PDB entry 9B1D | electron microscopy, 3.30 A resolution | chains F and G of the 12 polymer chains in the assembly

== Chain F ==
Name: RuvB-like protein 2
Source organism: Saccharomyces cerevisiae W303
Notes: EC 3.6.4.12
Reference sequence: Q12464 (RUVB2_YEAST); residues 1-471 here = UniProt positions 1-471
Amino-acid sequence (471 residues; row label = number of the first residue in the row):
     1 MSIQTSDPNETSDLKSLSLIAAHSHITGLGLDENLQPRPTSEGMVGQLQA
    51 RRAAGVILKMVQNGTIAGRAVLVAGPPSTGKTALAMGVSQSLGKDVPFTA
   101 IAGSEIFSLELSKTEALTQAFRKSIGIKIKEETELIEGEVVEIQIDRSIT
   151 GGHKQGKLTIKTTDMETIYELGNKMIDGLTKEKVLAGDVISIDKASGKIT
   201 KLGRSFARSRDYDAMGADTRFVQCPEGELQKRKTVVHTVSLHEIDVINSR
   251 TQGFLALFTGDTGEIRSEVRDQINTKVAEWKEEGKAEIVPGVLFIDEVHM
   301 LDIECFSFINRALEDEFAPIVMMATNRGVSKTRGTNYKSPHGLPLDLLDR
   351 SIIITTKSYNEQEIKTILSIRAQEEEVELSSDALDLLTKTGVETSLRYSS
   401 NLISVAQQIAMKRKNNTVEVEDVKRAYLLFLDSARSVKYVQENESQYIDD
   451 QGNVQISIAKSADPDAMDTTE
Unresolved in the structure: 1-16, 460-471
UniProt features mapped onto this chain:
  - binding site (ATP): G75 to T82
  - mutagenesis: G75 (G75A: Lethal), G80 (G80A: Growth defect at 37 degrees Celsius), K81 (K81A: Defect in snoRNA accumulation. Growth defect at 37 degrees Celsius; K81E: Lethal; K81R: Growth defect at 37 degrees Celsius), D296 (D296N: Lethal), E297 (E297G: Lethal)

== Chain G ==
Name: RuvB-like protein 1
Source organism: Saccharomyces cerevisiae W303
Notes: EC 3.6.4.12
Amino-acid sequence (837 residues; row label = number of the first residue in the row):
     1 MVAISEVKENPGVNSSNSGAVTRTAAHTHIKGLGLDESGVAKRVEGGFVG
    51 QIEAREACGVIVDLIKAKKMSGRAILLAGGPSTGKTALALAISQELGPKV
   101 PFCPLVGSELYSVEVKKTETLMENFRRAIGLRIKETKEVYEGEVTELTPE
   151 DAENPLGGYGKTISHVIVGLKSAKGTKTLRLDPTIYESIQREKVSIGDVI
   201 YIEANTGAVKRVGRSDAYATEFDLETEEYVPLPKGEVHKKKEIVQDVTLH
   251 DLDVANARPQGGQDVISMMGQLLKPKKTEITEKLRQEVNKVVAKYIDQGV
   301 AELIPGVLFIDEVNMLDIEIFTYLNKALESNIAPVVVLASNRGMTTVRGT
   351 EDVISPHGVPPDLIDRLLIVRTLPYDKDEIRTIIERRATVERLQVESSAL
   401 DLLATMGTETSLRYALQLLAPCGILAQTSNRKEIVVNDVNEAKLLFLDAK
   451 RSTKILETSANYLSGGGASMKIEEGKLVIWINGDKGYNGLAEVGKKFEKD
   501 TGIKVTVEHPDKLEEKFPQVAATGDGPDIIFWAHDRFGGYAQSGLLAEIT
   551 PDKAFQDKLYPFTWDAVRYNGKLIAYPIAVEALSLIYNKDLLPNPPKTWE
   601 EIPALDKELKAKGKSALMFNLQEPYFTWPLIAADGGYAFKYENGKYDIKD
   651 VGVDNAGAKAGLTFLVDLIKNKHMNADTDYSIAEAAFNKGETAMTINGPW
   701 AWSNIDTSKVNYGVTVLPTFKGQPSKPFVGVLSAGINAASPNKELAKEFL
   751 ENYLLTDEGLEAVNKDKPLGAVALKSYEEELAKDPRIAATMENAQKGEIM
   801 PNIPQMSAFWYAVRTAVINAASGRQTVDEALKDAQTN
Unresolved in the structure: 1-21, 456-837

== Interface between chain F and chain G ==
Pairs across the interface (136):
  L17(F) - N289(G)
  L17(F) - V292(G)  hydrophobic
  L17(F) - A293(G)
  L17(F) - I296(G)  hydrophobic
  L17(F) - N331(G)
  L17(F) - I332(G)  hydrophobic
  S18(F) - N331(G)  hydrogen bond
  L19(F) - M70(G)
  L19(F) - S71(G)
  L19(F) - N331(G)  hydrogen bond (backbone-backbone)
  I20(F) - K69(G)
  I20(F) - M70(G)
  I20(F) - S71(G)  hydrogen bond (backbone-backbone)
  A21(F) - S71(G)
  A21(F) - E329(G)
  A21(F) - S330(G)
  A21(F) - N331(G)
  H23(F) - E329(G)  salt bridge
  T82(F) - E329(G)
  A100(F) - K326(G)  hydrogen bond (backbone-side chain)
  I101(F) - K326(G)
  A102(F) - K326(G)
  S104(F) - T118(G)
  S104(F) - E319(G)  hydrogen bond (side chain-backbone)
  S104(F) - T322(G)
  E105(F) - K116(G)  hydrogen bond (backbone-side chain)
  E105(F) - Y323(G)
  E105(F) - K326(G)  salt bridge
  F107(F) - K116(G)
  F107(F) - E319(G)
  S108(F) - K116(G)
  S108(F) - E279(G)  hydrogen bond
  L109(F) - V113(G)
  L109(F) - V115(G)
  E110(F) - E114(G)
  E110(F) - K276(G)  salt bridge
  Q144(F) - L156(G)
  D211(F) - H165(G)  salt bridge
  D211(F) - D182(G)
  Y212(F) - Y140(G)
  Y212(F) - K177(G)
  Y212(F) - L179(G)  hydrophobic
  Y212(F) - R180(G)
  D213(F) - L181(G)
  D213(F) - A204(G)
  A214(F) - A204(G)  hydrogen bond (backbone-backbone)
  A214(F) - N205(G)
  A217(F) - N205(G)
  E243(F) - K283(G)  salt bridge
  L255(F) - I266(G)  hydrophobic
  L257(F) - T281(G)  hydrogen bond (backbone-side chain)
  F258(F) - I280(G)
  F258(F) - T281(G)  hydrogen bond (backbone-side chain)
  F258(F) - L284(G)
  T259(F) - A257(G)
  T259(F) - T278(G)  hydrogen bond (backbone-side chain)
  T259(F) - E279(G)
  T259(F) - I280(G)
  G260(F) - E279(G)
  G260(F) - T281(G)
  D296(F) - K326(G)
  E297(F) - T322(G)
  M300(F) - I318(G)  hydrophobic
  M300(F) - E319(G)
  M300(F) - T322(G)
  N326(F) - D362(G)
  K331(F) - E351(G)  salt bridge
  R333(F) - I318(G)
  R333(F) - E319(G)  salt bridge
  E375(F) - M70(G)
  E375(F) - R73(G)  salt bridge
  E376(F) - K69(G)  salt bridge
  S395(F) - D365(G)  hydrogen bond
  R397(F) - D365(G)
  R397(F) - R366(G)
  Y398(F) - L368(G)  hydrophobic
  S400(F) - R73(G)
  N401(F) - R73(G)  hydrogen bond (backbone-side chain)
  N401(F) - R366(G)  hydrogen bond (side chain-backbone)
  N401(F) - L367(G)
  S404(F) - L64(G)
  S404(F) - R73(G)  hydrogen bond
  V405(F) - V60(G)  hydrophobic
  V405(F) - L368(G)  hydrophobic
  Q408(F) - D63(G)
  Q408(F) - L64(G)
  I409(F) - V60(G)  hydrophobic
  K412(F) - D36(G)
  K412(F) - S38(G)
  K412(F) - G39(G)  hydrogen bond (side chain-backbone)
  R425(F) - V40(G)
  R425(F) - E56(G)  salt bridge
  L429(F) - E53(G)
  L429(F) - E56(G)
  L429(F) - A57(G)
  L429(F) - I369(G)
  F430(F) - A57(G)
  F430(F) - V60(G)  hydrophobic
  F430(F) - I61(G)  hydrophobic
  F430(F) - L368(G)  hydrophobic
  F430(F) - I369(G)
  F430(F) - V370(G)  hydrophobic
  L431(F) - I369(G)  hydrogen bond (backbone-backbone)
  L431(F) - R371(G)
  D432(F) - I369(G)
  S433(F) - I364(G)
  S436(F) - H357(G)  hydrogen bond
  S436(F) - I369(G)
  V437(F) - P356(G)  hydrophobic
  Y439(F) - R371(G)
  Y439(F) - L373(G)
  V440(F) - G343(G)
  Q446(F) - G80(G)
  Q446(F) - P81(G)
  Q446(F) - P374(G)
  Y447(F) - G79(G)
  Y447(F) - N341(G)
  Y447(F) - R342(G)
  Y447(F) - G343(G)
  I448(F) - N341(G)  hydrogen bond (backbone-backbone)
  I448(F) - R342(G)
  I448(F) - G343(G)  hydrogen bond (backbone-backbone)
  I448(F) - T345(G)
  D449(F) - T345(G)
  D450(F) - T345(G)
  D450(F) - T346(G)
  Q455(F) - K450(G)  hydrogen bond
  I456(F) - P81(G)  hydrophobic
  I456(F) - S411(G)
  S457(F) - T408(G)
  S457(F) - E409(G)  hydrogen bond (side chain-backbone)
  S457(F) - T410(G)  hydrogen bond (backbone-backbone)
  S457(F) - K450(G)  hydrogen bond
  I458(F) - Y375(G)
  I458(F) - T408(G)
  A459(F) - T408(G)  hydrogen bond (backbone-backbone)
Interface residues without a listed pair, chain F (72 interface residues in all): A22, L111, A256, D261, K414, V454
Interface residues without a listed pair, chain G (90 interface residues in all): E37, A67, K68, I75, S82, I185, L303, M344, G349, D376

== In short ==
72 residues of chain F face 90 of chain G across their interface, with 25 hydrogen bonds and 10 salt bridges.
Among the polar pairs are H23(F)-E329(G), E105(F)-K326(G) and E110(F)-K276(G). From UniProt: 8 ATP-binding
residues and 5 mutagenesis sites on chain F.
Chain F is RuvB-like protein 2 and chain G is RuvB-like protein 1, both from Saccharomyces cerevisiae W303;
the structure, Cryo-EM structure of native SWR1 bound to DNA (composite structure), was determined by electron
microscopy (same publication as 9B1E).
